5U31 - chains A and D of the 5 polymer chains in the assembly; structure by X-ray diffraction, 2.89 A resolution.

[Chain A]
Name: CRISPR-associated endonuclease C2c1
Source organism: Alicyclobacillus acidoterrestris
Notes: EC 3.1.-.-; fragment: CRISPR-associated endonuclease AacC2c1
UniProt: T0D7A2 (C2C1_ALIAG); numbering as in UniProt (aligned over 1-1129)
Sequence (1130 residues; numbered 0 to 1129; the number before each row is that of its first residue; numbering starts at 0):
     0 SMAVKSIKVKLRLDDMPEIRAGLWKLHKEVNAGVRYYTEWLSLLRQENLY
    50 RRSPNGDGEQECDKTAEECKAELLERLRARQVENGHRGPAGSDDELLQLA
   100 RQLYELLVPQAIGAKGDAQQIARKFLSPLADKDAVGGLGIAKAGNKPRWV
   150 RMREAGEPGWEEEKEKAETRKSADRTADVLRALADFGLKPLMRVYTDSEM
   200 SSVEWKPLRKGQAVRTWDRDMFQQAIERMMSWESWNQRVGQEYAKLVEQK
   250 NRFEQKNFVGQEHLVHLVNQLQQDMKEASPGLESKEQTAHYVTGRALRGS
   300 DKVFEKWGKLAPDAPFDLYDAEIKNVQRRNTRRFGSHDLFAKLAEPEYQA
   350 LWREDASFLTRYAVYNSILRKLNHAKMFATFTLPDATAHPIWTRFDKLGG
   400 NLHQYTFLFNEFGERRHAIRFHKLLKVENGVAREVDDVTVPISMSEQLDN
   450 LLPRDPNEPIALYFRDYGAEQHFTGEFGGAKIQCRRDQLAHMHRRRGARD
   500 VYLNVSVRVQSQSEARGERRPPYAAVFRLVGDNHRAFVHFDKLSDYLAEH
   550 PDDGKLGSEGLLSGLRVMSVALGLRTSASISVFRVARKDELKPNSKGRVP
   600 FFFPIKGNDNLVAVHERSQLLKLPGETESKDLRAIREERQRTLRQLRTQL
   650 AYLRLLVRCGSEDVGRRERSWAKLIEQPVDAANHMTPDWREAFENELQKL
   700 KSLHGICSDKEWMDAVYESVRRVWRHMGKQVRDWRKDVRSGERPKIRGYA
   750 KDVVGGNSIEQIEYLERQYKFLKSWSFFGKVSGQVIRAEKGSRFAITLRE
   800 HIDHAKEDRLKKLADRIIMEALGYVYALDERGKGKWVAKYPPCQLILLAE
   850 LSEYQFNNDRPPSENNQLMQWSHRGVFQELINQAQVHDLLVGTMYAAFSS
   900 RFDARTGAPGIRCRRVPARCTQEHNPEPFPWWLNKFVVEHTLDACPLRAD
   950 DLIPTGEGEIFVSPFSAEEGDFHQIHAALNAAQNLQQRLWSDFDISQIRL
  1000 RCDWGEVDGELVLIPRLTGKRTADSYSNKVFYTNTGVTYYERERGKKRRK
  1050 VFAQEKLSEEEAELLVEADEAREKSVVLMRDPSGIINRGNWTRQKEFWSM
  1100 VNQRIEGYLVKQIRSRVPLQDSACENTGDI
Unresolved in the structure: 157-158, 496-497, 1045-1070, 1115-1129
Modified residues: Mse1, Mse15, Mse151, Mse191, Mse199, Mse220, Mse228, Mse229, Mse274, Mse376, Mse443, Mse491, Mse567, Mse684, Mse712, Mse726, Mse818, Mse868, Mse893, Mse1078, Mse1099 (selenomethionine; parent Met)
Construct notes: expression tag (0); engineered mutation Ala570 (Asp in T0D7A2), Ala848 (Glu in T0D7A2), Ala977 (Asp in T0D7A2)
What the authors report for this chain:
  - binding site for Target DNA strand: Gln118, Gln119, Asn400, Gly478, Arg507
  - mutagenesis - Q118A/Q119A, G478P, R507A: decreased catalytic activity
  - binding site for sgRNA: Arg653, Arg657
  - binding site for Non-target DNA strand (chain D): Gln119, Arg122, Gly143, Asn144
  - specificity-determining residues: Arg122, Gly143, Asn144, Asn400
  - binding site for Non-target DNA strand: Leu573, Arg574, Tyr853, Phe897, Ser898, Ser899, Arg900, Arg911, Trp930
  - binding site for sulfate ion: Arg643, Arg646, Arg766
  - mutagenesis - D570A, E848A: abolished catalytic activity
  - catalytic residues: Ser899, Arg911

[Chain D]
Molecule: Non-target DNA strand
Sequence (8 nucleotides; row label = number of the first residue in the row):
     1 TGTGGTTC

[Interface between chain A and chain D]
Pairs across the interface - 38 pairs, chain A then chain D:
  Gln119(A) - DC8(D)  hydrogen bond to the base
  Arg122(A) - DT6(D)  hydrogen bond to the base
  Arg122(A) - DT7(D)  base contact
  Arg122(A) - DC8(D)  base contact
  Ser126(A) - DT6(D)  phosphate contact
  Asp130(A) - DG5(D)  phosphate contact
  Ala133(A) - DT6(D)  phosphate contact
  Val134(A) - DT6(D)  hydrogen bond to the phosphate
  Gly135(A) - DT6(D)  hydrogen bond to the phosphate
  Gly135(A) - DT7(D)  phosphate contact
  Gly136(A) - DT7(D)  hydrogen bond to the phosphate
  Leu137(A) - DT7(D)  phosphate contact
  Ala140(A) - DT6(D)  phosphate contact
  Ala140(A) - DT7(D)  phosphate contact
  Ala142(A) - DG5(D)  base contact
  Ala142(A) - DT7(D)  sugar contact
  Gly143(A) - DG5(D)  base contact
  Gly143(A) - DT6(D)  base contact
  Gly143(A) - DT7(D)  sugar contact
  Asn144(A) - DT7(D)  hydrogen bond to the base
  Asn144(A) - DC8(D)  sugar contact
  Lys145(A) - DC8(D)  sugar contact
  Pro146(A) - DC8(D)  phosphate contact
  Arg147(A) - DC8(D)  phosphate contact
  Arg150(A) - DC8(D)  hydrogen bond to the phosphate
  Arg208(A) - DG2(D)  base contact
  Arg208(A) - DT3(D)  hydrogen bond to the base
  Arg208(A) - DG4(D)  sugar contact
  Gly210(A) - DG5(D)  sugar contact
  Gln211(A) - DG4(D)  hydrogen bond to the phosphate
  Gln211(A) - DG5(D)  phosphate contact
  Ala212(A) - DG5(D)  hydrogen bond to the phosphate
  Val213(A) - DG5(D)  hydrogen bond to the phosphate
  Thr215(A) - DG4(D)  phosphate contact
  Arg218(A) - DG5(D)  salt bridge to the phosphate
  Arg218(A) - DT6(D)  base contact
  Gln403(A) - DT3(D)  hydrogen bond to the phosphate
  Lys422(A) - DG4(D)  salt bridge to the phosphate
Also at the interface, not in a pair above, chain A (28 interface residues in all): Lys123, Pro127

[Overview]
28 residues of chain A face 7 of chain D across their interface, with 12 hydrogen bonds and 2 salt bridges.
Polar contacts include Gln119(A)-DC8(D), Arg122(A)-DT6(D) and Asn144(A)-DT7(D). The paper reports catalytic
residues Ser899(A) and Arg911(A); Q118A/Q119A, G478P and R507A of chain A reduce catalytic activity; 5
substitutions were tested in all.
Chain A is CRISPR-associated endonuclease C2c1 (Alicyclobacillus acidoterrestris) and chain D is Non-target
DNA strand; the structure, Crystal structure of AacC2c1-sgRNA-8mer substrate DNA ternary complex, was
determined by X-ray diffraction, deposited together with 5U30, 5U33 and 5U34.
